PDB entry 7YJQ | X-ray diffraction, 1.60 A resolution | chain A

== Chain A ==
Name: Probable phosphatidylethanolamine transferase Mcr-1
From: Escherichia coli
Notes: EC 2.7.-.-
UniProt: A0A0R6L508 (MCR1_ECOLX); residue numbers follow UniProt; this construct covers 219-541
Chain sequence (336 residues; numbered 206 to 541; the number before each row is that of its first residue):
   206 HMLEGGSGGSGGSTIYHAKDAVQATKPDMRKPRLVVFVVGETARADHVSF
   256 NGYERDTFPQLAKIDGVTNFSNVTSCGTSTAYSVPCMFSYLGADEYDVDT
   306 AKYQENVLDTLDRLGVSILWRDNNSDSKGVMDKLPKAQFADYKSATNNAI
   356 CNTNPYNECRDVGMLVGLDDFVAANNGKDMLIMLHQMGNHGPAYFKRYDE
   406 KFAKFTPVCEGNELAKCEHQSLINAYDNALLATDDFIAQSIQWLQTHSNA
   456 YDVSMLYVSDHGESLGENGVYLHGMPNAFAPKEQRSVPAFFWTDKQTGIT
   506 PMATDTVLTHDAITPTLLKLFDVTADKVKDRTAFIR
Disordered / not traced: 206-218
Sequence notes: expression tag (206-218)
Modified residues: Thr285 (phosphothreonine; TPO)
UniProt features mapped onto this chain:
  - binding site (Zn(2+)): Glu246, Thr285, Asp465, His466
  - modified residue: Thr285 (Phosphothreonine)
  - mutagenesis: Glu246 (E246A: Abolishes transfer of phosphoethanolamine (PEA) to a lipid A analog in vitro ...), Thr285 (T285A: Abolishes transfer of phosphoethanolamine (PEA) to a lipid A analog in vitro ...), Asn329 (N329A: Abolishes transfer of phosphoethanolamine (PEA) to a lipid A analog in vitro ...), Lys333 (K333A: Abolishes transfer of phosphoethanolamine (PEA) to a lipid A analog in vitro ...), His395 (H395A: Abolishes transfer of phosphoethanolamine (PEA) to a lipid A analog in vitro ...), Asp465 (D465A: Abolishes transfer of phosphoethanolamine (PEA) to a lipid A analog in vitro ...), His466 (H466A: Abolishes transfer of phosphoethanolamine (PEA) to a lipid A analog in vitro ...), Glu468 (E468A: Reduces resistance of E.coli strain TOP10 to colistin, by comparison with the same strain expressing wild-type mcr-1), His478 (H478A: Abolishes transfer of phosphoethanolamine (PEA) to a lipid A analog in vitro ...)
Disulfide bonds: Cys281-Cys291, Cys356-Cys364, Cys414-Cys422
Metal / ion sites: gold ion: Glu246, Thr285, Asp465, His466

== Summary ==
Glu246, Thr285, Asp465 and His466 coordinate a gold ion ion. UniProt lists 4 Zn2+-binding residues and 9
mutagenesis sites.
Chain A is Probable phosphatidylethanolamine transferase Mcr-1 (Escherichia coli); the structure, Crystal
structure of MCR-1-S treated by auranofin, was determined by X-ray diffraction together with 7YJP, 7YJR, 7YJS
and 7YJT from the same study.
